9GAN - chains C and A of the 4 polymer chains in the assembly; structure by electron microscopy, 3.32 A resolution.

== Chain C ==
Molecule: 12-nt RNA strand
Sequence (12 nucleotides; row label = number of the first residue in the row):
     7 UCUCUCUCUCUC
Unresolved in the structure: 13-18
Covalent attachments: compound A1IJK linked to C12

== Chain A ==
Name: Nucleoprotein
From: Influenza A virus
Reference sequence: Q1K9H2 (Q1K9H2_I33A0); residues 15-498 here = UniProt positions 15-498
Amino-acid sequence (494 residues; each row starts with the number of its first residue):
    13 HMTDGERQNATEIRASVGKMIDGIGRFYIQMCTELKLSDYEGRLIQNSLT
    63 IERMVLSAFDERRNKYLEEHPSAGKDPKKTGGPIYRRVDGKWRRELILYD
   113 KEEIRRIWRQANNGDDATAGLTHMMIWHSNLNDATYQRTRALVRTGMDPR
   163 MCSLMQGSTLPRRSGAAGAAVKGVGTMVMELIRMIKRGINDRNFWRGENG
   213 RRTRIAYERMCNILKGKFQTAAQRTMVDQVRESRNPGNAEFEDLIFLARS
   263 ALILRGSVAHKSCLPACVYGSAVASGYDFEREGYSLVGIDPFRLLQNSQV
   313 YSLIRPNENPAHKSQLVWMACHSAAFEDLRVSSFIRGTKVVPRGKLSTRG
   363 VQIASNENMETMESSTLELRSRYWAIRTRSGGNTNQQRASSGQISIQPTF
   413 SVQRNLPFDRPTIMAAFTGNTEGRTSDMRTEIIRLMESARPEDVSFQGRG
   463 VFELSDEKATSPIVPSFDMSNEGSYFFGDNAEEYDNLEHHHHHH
Unresolved in the structure: 13-14, 398-436, 480-483, 491-506
Sequence notes: expression tag (13-14, 499-506)
Small-molecule neighbours: A1IJK (2-[3,6-bis(oxidanylidene)-4,5-dihydroxanthen-9-yl]-4-[3-[(2R)-2-oxidanylpropoxy]propylcarbamoyl]benzoic acid): Arg-174, Ser-176, Gly-177, Ala-178, Ala-181, Ala-182, Lys-184, Ile-201, Asn-202, Ile-217, Ala-218, Arg-221, Met-222, Ile-225, Arg-391
What the authors report for this chain:
  - binding site for the 12-nt RNA strand: Ser-69, Arg-75

== How chain C and chain A interact ==
Residue-residue contacts - 26 pairs, chain C then chain A:
  U7(C) with Gln-231(A), base contact; Gly-394(A), sugar contact
  C8(C) with Gln-231(A), hydrogen bond to the base; Ser-269(A), base contact; Arg-391(A), base contact; Ser-392(A), base contact; Phe-458(A), phosphate contact
  U9(C) with Ile-388(A), sugar contact; Thr-390(A), hydrogen bond to the phosphate; Arg-391(A), hydrogen bond to the phosphate; Arg-461(A), hydrogen bond to the sugar; Gly-462(A), hydrogen bond to the base; Phe-464(A), base contact; Pro-474(A), base contact
  C10(C) with Val-299(A), phosphate contact; Gly-300(A), base contact; Ile-388(A), base contact; Ala-471(A), base contact
  U11(C) with Glu-18(A), hydrogen bond to the base; Asn-21(A), sugar contact; Ala-22(A), sugar contact; Arg-391(A), salt bridge to the phosphate
  C12(C) with Ile-25(A), base contact; Ser-28(A), base contact; Lys-273(A), hydrogen bond to the sugar; Arg-391(A), phosphate contact
Interface residues without a listed pair, chain A (25 interface residues in all): Val-29, Ser-297, Arg-389, Gly-460

== Overview ==
6 residues of chain C face 25 of chain A across their interface; the contacts include 7 hydrogen bonds and 1
salt bridge. Polar contacts include C8(C)/Gln-231(A), U9(C)/Gly-462(A) and U11(C)/Glu-18(A). Bound to chain A:
compound A1IJK. The paper reports a binding site for the 12-nt RNA strand at Ser-69(A) and Arg-75(A).
Here chain C is a 12-nt RNA strand and chain A is Nucleoprotein (Influenza A virus). Entry 9GAN (CryoEM
structure of influenza A RNP-like particle single-stranded assembled with a 12-mer RNA) was determined by
electron microscopy (same publication as 9GAP, 9GAQ, 9GAS, 9GAT and 9GAV).
